6QEL - chains A and C of the 12 polymer chains in the assembly; structure by electron microscopy, 3.90 A resolution.

# Chain A (and C)
Name: Replicative DNA helicase
From: Escherichia coli
Notes: EC 3.6.4.12; chain C of this document is another copy of the same molecule, construct and numbering; everything in this record applies to it too
UniProt: E3PC72 (E3PC72_ECOH1); residues 1-471 here = UniProt positions 1-471
Chain sequence (471 residues; row label = number of the first residue in the row):
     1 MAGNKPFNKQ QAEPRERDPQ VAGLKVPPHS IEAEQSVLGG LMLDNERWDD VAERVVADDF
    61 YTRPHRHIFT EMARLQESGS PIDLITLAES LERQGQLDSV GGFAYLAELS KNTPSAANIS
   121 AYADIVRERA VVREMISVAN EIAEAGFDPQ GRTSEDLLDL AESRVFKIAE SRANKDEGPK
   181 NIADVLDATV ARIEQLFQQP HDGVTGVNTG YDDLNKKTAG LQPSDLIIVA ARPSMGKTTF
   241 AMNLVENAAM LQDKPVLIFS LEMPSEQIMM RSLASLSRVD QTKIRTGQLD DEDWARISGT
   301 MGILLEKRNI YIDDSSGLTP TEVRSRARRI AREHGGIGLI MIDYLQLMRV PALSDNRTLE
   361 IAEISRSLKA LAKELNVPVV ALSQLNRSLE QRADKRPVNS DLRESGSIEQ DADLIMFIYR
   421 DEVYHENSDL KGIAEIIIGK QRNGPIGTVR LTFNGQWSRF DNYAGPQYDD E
Not modelled in the structure: 1-18, 469-471
Bound ions: Mg2+: Thr238, Glu262 (together with ADP)
Residues lining bound ligands:
  - ADP (adenosine-5'-diphosphate), molecule 1: Pro233, Ser234, Met235, Gly236, Lys237, Thr238, Thr239, Glu262, Arg271, Arg420, Phe453, Gly455, Gln456, Ser458
  - ADP, molecule 2: Lys440, Gln441, Arg442, Asn443, Gly444, Pro445

# Chain A / chain C interface
Pairs across the interface (9):
  Gln20(A) with Arg129(C)
  Val21(A) with Tyr122(C); Ile125(C), hydrophobic
  Leu24(A) with Asn118(C); Tyr122(C), hydrophobic
  Lys25(A) with Tyr122(C), hydrogen bond (backbone-side chain)
  Ala143(A) with Pro114(C)
  Glu144(A) with Pro114(C)
  Phe147(A) with Leu43(C), hydrophobic
Also at the interface, not in a pair above, chain A (8 interface residues in all): Asn140
Also at the interface, not in a pair above, chain C (10 interface residues in all): Ser30, Ala33, Ser115, Ala121

# In short
Chain A and chain C form an interface of 8 and 10 residues respectively; the contacts include 1 hydrogen bond.
The hydrogen-bonded pair is Lys25(A)-Tyr122(C). Chain A binds ADP. Thr238(A) and Glu262(A) coordinate Mg2+.
Both chains are Replicative DNA helicase (Escherichia coli). Entry 6QEL (E. coli DnaBC apo complex) was
determined by electron microscopy, deposited together with 6QEM.
